PDB entry 5YEU | X-ray diffraction, 3.00 A resolution | chains A and B

[Chain A (and B)]
Molecule: Uncharacterized protein R354
Organism: Acanthamoeba polyphaga mimivirus
Notes: chain B of this document is another copy of the same molecule, construct and numbering; everything in this record applies to it too
UniProtKB: Q5UQV1 (YR354_MIMIV); residues 137-527 here correspond to UniProt positions 141-531 (UniProt number = residue number + 4)
Amino-acid sequence (391 residues; numbered 137 to 527; the number before each row is that of its first residue):
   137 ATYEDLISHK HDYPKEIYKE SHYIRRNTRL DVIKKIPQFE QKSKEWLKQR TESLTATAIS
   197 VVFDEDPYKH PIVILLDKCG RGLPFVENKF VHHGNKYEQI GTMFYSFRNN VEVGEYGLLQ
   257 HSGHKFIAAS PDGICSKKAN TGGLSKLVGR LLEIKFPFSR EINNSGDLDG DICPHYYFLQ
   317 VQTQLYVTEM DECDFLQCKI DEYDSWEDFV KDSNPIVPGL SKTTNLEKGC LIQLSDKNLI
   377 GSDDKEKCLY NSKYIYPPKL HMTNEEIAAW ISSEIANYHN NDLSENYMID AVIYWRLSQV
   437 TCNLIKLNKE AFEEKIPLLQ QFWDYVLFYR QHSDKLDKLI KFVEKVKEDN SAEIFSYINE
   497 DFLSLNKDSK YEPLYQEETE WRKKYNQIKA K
Not modelled in the structure: 220-228, 527 (chain B: 137, 221-229)
Differences from the reference sequence: engineered mutation Ala404 (Glu408 in Q5UQV1), Ala405 (Lys409 in Q5UQV1), Ala412 (Met416 in Q5UQV1), Ala427 (Arg431 in Q5UQV1)
Metal / ion sites: Mg2+ site 1 near Thr191 (its only coordinating residue here); Mg2+ site 2: Asp268, Glu289
What the authors report for this chain:
  - Mg2+ coordination: Asp268, Glu289
  - catalytic residues: Asp268, Glu289, Lys291 (proposed by the authors, not directly observed)
  - mutagenesis - W182A, R186A, K205A, V227A, D268A, K291A: decreased catalytic activity (exonuclease activity)
  - mutagenesis - E289A, R296A, Y312A, Y313A: abolished catalytic activity (exonuclease activity)
  - mutagenesis - W182A, R186A, V227A, D268A, K291A: abolished catalytic activity
  - mutagenesis - R296A, Y313A: decreased binding to dsDNA

[How chain A and chain B interact]
Pairs across the interface (35):
  Lys180(A) with Lys483(B)
  Lys184(A) with Glu480(B), salt bridge
  Tyr204(A) with Ile376(B); Ser378(B), hydrogen bond; Asp379(B)
  Arg217(A) with Arg217(B)
  Pro293(A) with Asp380(B)
  Phe294(A) with Asp379(B); Asp380(B); Lys381(B); Cys384(B), hydrophobic
  Ser295(A) with Asp379(B)
  Arg296(A) with Ser378(B); Asp380(B), salt bridge
  Tyr312(A) with Ser378(B)
  Tyr313(A) with Asp380(B), hydrogen bond
  Asn374(A) with Tyr204(B); Lys525(B), hydrogen bond
  Leu375(A) with Tyr204(B), hydrophobic
  Ile376(A) with Ser295(B)
  Gly377(A) with Tyr204(B), hydrogen bond (backbone-side chain); Tyr312(B)
  Ser378(A) with Phe294(B)
  Asp379(A) with Pro293(B); Phe294(B); Arg296(B), salt bridge; Tyr313(B), hydrogen bond
  Asp380(A) with Phe294(B)
  Lys381(A) with Glu382(B); Leu385(B)
  Lys383(A) with Phe294(B)
  Leu385(A) with Glu382(B)
  Ser469(A) with Ser469(B); Asp473(B), hydrogen bond
  Asp473(A) with Ser469(B)
Interface residues without a listed pair, chain A (27 interface residues in all): Gly216, Phe292, Lys373, Asp470, Lys525
Interface residues without a listed pair, chain B (26 interface residues in all): Gly216, Asn374, Leu375, Gly377, Lys527

[Overview]
Chain A and chain B form an interface of 27 and 26 residues respectively, with 6 hydrogen bonds and 3 salt
bridges. Polar pairs include Lys184(A)-Glu480(B), Arg296(A)-Asp380(B) and Asp379(A)-Arg296(B). From the paper:
catalytic residues Asp268(A), Glu289(A) and Lys291(A); W182A, R186A and K205A of chain A, among others, reduce
catalytic activity (exonuclease activity); 10 substitutions were tested in all.
Chain A and chain B are both Uncharacterized protein R354 (Acanthamoeba polyphaga mimivirus); the structure,
Structural and mechanistic analyses reveal a unique Cas4-like protein in the mimivirus virophage resistance
element system, was determined by X-ray diffraction.
